Entry 8RK3 (electron microscopy, 4.46 A resolution (low resolution: residue-level contacts below are approximate; hydrogen-bond / salt-bridge calls are withheld)); this record covers chains a and W of the 45 polymer chains in the assembly.

== Chain a (and W) ==
Molecule: DUF2793 domain-containing protein
Organism: Pseudomonas phage JBD30
Notes: chain W of this document is another copy of the same molecule, construct and numbering; everything in this record applies to it too
Reference sequence: L7P803 (L7P803_9CAUD); residue numbers follow UniProt; this construct covers 1-382
Amino-acid sequence (382 residues; each row starts with the number of its first residue):
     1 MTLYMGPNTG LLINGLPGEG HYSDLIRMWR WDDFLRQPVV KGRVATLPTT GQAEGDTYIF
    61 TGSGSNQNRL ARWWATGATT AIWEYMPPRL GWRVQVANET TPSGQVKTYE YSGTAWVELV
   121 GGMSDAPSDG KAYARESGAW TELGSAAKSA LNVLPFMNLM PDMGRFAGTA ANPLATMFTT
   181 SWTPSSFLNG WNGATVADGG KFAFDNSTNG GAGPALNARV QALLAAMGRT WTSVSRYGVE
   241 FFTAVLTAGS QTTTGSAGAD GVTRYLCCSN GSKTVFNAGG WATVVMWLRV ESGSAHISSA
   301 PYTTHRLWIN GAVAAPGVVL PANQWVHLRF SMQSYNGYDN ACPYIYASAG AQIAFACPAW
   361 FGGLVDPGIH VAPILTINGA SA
Disordered / not traced: 1-9

== Interface between chain a and chain W ==
Pairs across the interface (90):
  Gly10(a) with Glu54(W); Gly55(W)
  Leu11(a) with Asp33(W); Arg36(W); Glu54(W)
  Leu12(a) with Arg30(W); Thr76(W); Gly77(W)
  Ile13(a) with Arg30(W); Asp33(W)
  Asn14(a) with Ile26(W); Trp29(W); Arg30(W); Trp74(W)
  Gly15(a) with Trp29(W)
  Leu16(a) with Trp29(W)
  Met28(a) with Trp29(W)
  Leu35(a) with Asp32(W)
  Arg89(a) with Arg36(W)
  Leu90(a) with Ala97(W)
  Trp92(a) with Gln37(W); Val39(W); Gln95(W); Val96(W); Ala97(W); Val106(W)
  Arg93(a) with Gln95(W)
  Ser103(a) with Met123(W)
  Gln105(a) with Met123(W)
  Glu110(a) with Gly104(W); Val106(W)
  Val120(a) with Gln105(W); Leu119(W)
  Gly121(a) with Gln105(W)
  Gly122(a) with Leu119(W); Val120(W); Gly121(W)
  Met123(a) with Val120(W)
  Ala134(a) with Tyr133(W)
  Arg135(a) with Asp125(W); Ala126(W); Ala132(W); Tyr133(W)
  Glu136(a) with Gly130(W); Lys131(W); Ala132(W)
  Ser137(a) with Ser128(W)
  Trp140(a) with Trp140(W)
  Thr141(a) with Lys148(W)
  Glu142(a) with Lys148(W)
  Gly144(a) with Ala147(W); Lys148(W); Ser149(W)
  Ser145(a) with Ser149(W); Ala150(W); Leu151(W)
  Ala146(a) with Ala146(W); Ser149(W); Ala150(W)
  Ala147(a) with Ala147(W)
  Ser149(a) with Leu151(W)
  Val153(a) with Trp281(W); Gly363(W); Leu364(W)
  Leu154(a) with Phe156(W)
  Pro155(a) with Gly362(W); Gly363(W); Val365(W)
  Pro173(a) with Thr274(W)
  Leu174(a) with Phe187(W); Lys273(W); Thr274(W)
  Ala175(a) with Thr274(W)
  Thr176(a) with Ser272(W); Thr274(W); Tyr338(W)
  Phe204(a) with Tyr338(W)
  Met227(a) with Tyr335(W)
  Arg229(a) with Tyr335(W)
  Ser233(a) with Asn336(W)
  Val234(a) with Tyr335(W)
  Tyr237(a) with Tyr338(W)
  Gly238(a) with Tyr338(W)
  Val371(a) with Tyr335(W)
  Ile374(a) with Asn277(W)
  Leu375(a) with Thr274(W); Asn277(W)
  Ile377(a) with Thr376(W); Ile377(W)
  Ala382(a) with Thr169(W)
Also at the interface, not in a pair above, chain a (56 interface residues in all): Gly138, Leu143, Asn152, Phe156, Val239
Also at the interface, not in a pair above, chain W (64 interface residues in all): Thr108, Gly122, Pro127, Asp129, Leu143, Pro161, Ala278, Gly279, Gly337, Phe361

== In short ==
56 residues of chain a and 64 residues of chain W are in contact.
Chain a and chain W are both DUF2793 domain-containing protein (Pseudomonas phage JBD30); the structure,
Bacteriophage JBD30 baseplate - composite structure, was determined by electron microscopy (same publication
as 8RK5, 8RK6, 8RK7, 8RKA and 8RKB).
